PDB entry 1WT2 | X-ray diffraction, 1.90 A resolution | chain A

# Chain A
Name: Histo-blood group ABO system transferase
Source organism: Homo sapiens
Notes: EC 2.4.1.40
UniProtKB: P16442 (BGAT_HUMAN); numbering as in UniProt (aligned over 64-354)
Sequence (292 residues; each row starts with the number of its first residue):
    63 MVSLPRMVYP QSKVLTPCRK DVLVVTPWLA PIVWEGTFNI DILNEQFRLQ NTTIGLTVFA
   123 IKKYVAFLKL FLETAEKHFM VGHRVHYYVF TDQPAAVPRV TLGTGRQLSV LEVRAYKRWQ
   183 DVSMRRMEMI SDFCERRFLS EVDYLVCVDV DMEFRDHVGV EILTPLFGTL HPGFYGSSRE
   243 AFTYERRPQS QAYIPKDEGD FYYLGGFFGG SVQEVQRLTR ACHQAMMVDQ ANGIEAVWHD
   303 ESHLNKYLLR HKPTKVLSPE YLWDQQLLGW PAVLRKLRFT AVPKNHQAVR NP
Unresolved in the structure: 176-195, 346-354
Differences from the reference sequence: initiating methionine (63); engineered mutation Ser-74 (Pro in P16442)
Metal / ion sites: Hg2+ site 1: Thr-119, Cys-209; Hg2+ site 2 near Cys-284 (its only coordinating residue here); Hg2+ site 3: Cys-284, His-305; Hg2+ site 4: Met-288, Asp-302
Ligand contacts: UDP (uridine-5'-diphosphate): Phe-121, Tyr-126, Asp-211, Val-212, Asp-213, Met-214

# In short
Ligands of chain A: UDP. Thr-119 and Cys-209 coordinate Hg2+ site 1. Cys-284 and His-305 coordinate Hg2+ site
3.
Chain A is Histo-blood group ABO system transferase (Homo sapiens); the structure, Mutant human ABO(H) blood
group glycosyltransferase A with bound UDP and inhibitor, was determined by X-ray diffraction together with
1WSZ, 1WT0, 1WT1, 1XZ6 and 1WT3 from the same study.
